1P3O - chains J and G of the 10 polymer chains in the assembly; structure by X-ray diffraction, 2.75 A resolution.

[Chain J]
Molecule: Palindromic 146bp Human Alpha-Satellite DNA fragment
Organism: Homo sapiens
Sequence (146 nucleotides; numbered 147 to 292; the number before each row is that of its first residue):
   147 ATCAATATCCACCTGCAGATTCTACCAAAAGTGTATTTGGAAACTGCTCC
   197 ATCAAAAGGCATGTTCAGCGGAATTCCGCTGAACATGCCTTTTGATGGAG
   247 CAGTTTCCAAATACACTTTTGGTAGAATCTGCAGGTGGATATTGAT

[Chain G]
Protein: Histone H2A
Organism: Xenopus laevis
UniProt: Q7ZT66 (Q7ZT66_9ZZZZ); residues 1001-1129 here correspond to UniProt positions 2-130 (UniProt number = residue number - 999)
Amino-acid sequence (129 residues; each row starts with the number of its first residue):
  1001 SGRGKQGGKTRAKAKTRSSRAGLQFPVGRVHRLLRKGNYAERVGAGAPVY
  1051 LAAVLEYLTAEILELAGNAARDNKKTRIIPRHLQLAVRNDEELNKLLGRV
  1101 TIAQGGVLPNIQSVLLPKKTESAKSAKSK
Not modelled in the structure: 1001-1013, 1120-1129
Differences from the reference sequence: conflict Ala-1014 (Ser15 in Q7ZT66), Gly-1067 (Trp68 in Q7ZT66), Asn-1068 (Glu69 in Q7ZT66), 21 further conflict positions vs the reference (Q7ZT66) not listed

[How chain J and chain G interact]
Residue-residue contacts (14):
  DA165(J) / Arg-1077(G)  sugar contact
  DA175(J) / Arg-1032(G)  salt bridge to the phosphate
  DA176(J) / Gly-1028(G)  phosphate contact
  DA176(J) / Arg-1029(G)  phosphate contact
  DA176(J) / Arg-1032(G)  salt bridge to the phosphate
  DG177(J) / Ala-1014(G)  phosphate contact
  DG177(J) / Lys-1015(G)  phosphate contact
  DG177(J) / Thr-1016(G)  phosphate contact
  DG177(J) / Arg-1017(G)  salt bridge to the phosphate
  DT178(J) / Ala-1014(G)  sugar contact
  DT178(J) / Lys-1015(G)  phosphate contact
  DT178(J) / Arg-1020(G)  salt bridge to the phosphate
  DT184(J) / Arg-1042(G)  hydrogen bond to the sugar
  DG185(J) / Arg-1042(G)  sugar contact
Other interface residues (no listed pair), chain J (8 interface residues in all): DT183
Other interface residues (no listed pair), chain G (11 interface residues in all): Lys-1036

[In short]
Chain J and chain G form an interface of 8 and 11 residues respectively; the contacts include 1 hydrogen bond
and 4 salt bridges. Among the polar pairs are DT184(J)/Arg-1042(G), DA175(J)/Arg-1032(G) and
DA176(J)/Arg-1032(G).
Here chain J is Palindromic 146bp Human Alpha-Satellite DNA fragment (Homo sapiens) and chain G is Histone H2A
(Xenopus laevis). Entry 1P3O (Crystallographic Studies of Nucleosome Core Particles containing Histone 'Sin'
Mutants) was determined by X-ray diffraction, deposited together with 1P34, 1P3A, 1P3B, 1P3F, 1P3G, 1P3I and 4
further entries.
